PDB entry 1K9M | X-ray diffraction, 3.00 A resolution | chains A and M of the 30 polymer chains in the assembly

# Chain A
Molecule: 23S RRNA
Source organism: Haloarcula marismortui
Sequence (2922 nucleotides; each row starts with the number of its first residue):
     2 UUGGCUACUA UGCCAGCUGG UGGAUUGCUC GGCUCAGGCG CUGAUGAAGG ACGUGCCAAG
    62 CUGCGAUAAG CCAUGGGGAG CCGCACGGAG GCGAAGAACC AUGGAUUUCC GAAUGAGAAU
   122 CUCUCUAACA AUUGCUUCGC GCAAUGAGGA ACCCCGAGAA CUGAAACAUC UCAGUAUCGG
   182 GAGGAACAGA AAACGCAAUG UGAUGUCGUU AGUAACCGCG AGUGAACGCG AUACAGCCCA
   242 AACCGAAGCC CUCACGGGCA AUGUGGUGUC AGGGCUACCU CUCAUCAGCC GACCGUCUCG
   302 ACGAAGUCUC UUGGAACAGA GCGUGAUACA GGGUGACAAC CCCGUACUCG AGACCAGUAC
   362 GACGUGCGGU AGUGCCAGAG UAGCGGGGGU UGGAUAUCCC UCGCGAAUAA CGCAGGCAUC
   422 GACUGCGAAG GCUAAACACA ACCUGAGACC GAUAGUGAAC AAGUAGUGUG AACGAACGCU
   482 GCAAAGUACC CUCAGAAGGG AGGCGAAAUA GAGCAUGAAA UCAGUUGGCG AUCGAGCGAC
   542 AGGGCAUACA AGGUCCCUCG ACGAAUGACC GACGCGCGAG CGUCCAGUAA GACUCACGGG
   602 AAGCCGAUGU UCUGUCGUAC GUUUUGAAAA ACGAGCCAGG GAGUGUGUCU GCAUGGCAAG
   662 UCUAACCGGA GUAUCCGGGG AGGCACAGGG AAACCGACAU GGCCGCAGGG CUUUGCCCGA
   722 GGGCCGCCGU CUUCAAGGGC GGGGAGCCAU GUGGACACGA CCCGAAUCCG GACGAUCUAC
   782 GCAUGGACAA GAUGAAGCGU GCCGAAAGGC ACGUGGAAGU CUGUUAGAGU UGGUGUCCUA
   842 CAAUACCCUC UCGUGAUCUA UGUGUAGGGG UGAAAGGCCC AUCGAGUCCG GCAACAGCUG
   902 GUUCCAAUCG AAACAUGUCG AAGCAUGACC UCCGCCGAGG UAGUCUGUGA GGUAGAGCGA
   962 CCGAUUGGUG UGUCCGCCUC CGAGAGGAGU CGGCACACCU GUCAAACUCC AAACUUACAG
  1022 ACGCCGUUUG ACGCGGGGAU UCCGGUGCGC GGGGUAAGCC UGUGUACCAG GAGGGGAACA
  1082 ACCCAGAGAU AGGUUAAGGU CCCCAAGUGU GGAUUAAGUG UAAUCCUCUG AAGGUGGUCU
  1142 CGAGCCCUAG ACAGCCGGGA GGUGAGCUUA GAAGCAGCUA CCCUCUAAGA AAAGCGUAAC
  1202 AGCUUACCGG CCGAGGUUUG AGGCGCCCAA AAUGAUCGGG ACUCAAAUCC ACCACCGAGA
  1262 CCUGUCCGUA CCACUCAUAC UGGUAAUCGA GUAGAUUGGC GCUCUAAUUG GAUGGAAGUA
  1322 GGGGUGAAAA CUCCUAUGGA CCGAUUAGUG ACGAAAAUCC UGGCCAUAGU AGCAGCGAUA
  1382 GUCGGGUGAG AACCCCGACG GCCUAAUGGA UAAGGGUUCC UCAGCACUGC UGAUCAGCUG
  1442 AGGGUUAGCC GGUCCUAAGU CAUACCGCAA CUCGACUAUG ACGAAAUGGG AAACGGGUUA
  1502 AUAUUCCCGU GCCACUAUGC AGUGAAAGUU GACGCCCUGG GGUCGAUCAC GCUGGGCAUU
  1562 CGCCCAGUCG AACCGUCCAA CUCCGUGGAA GCCGUAAUGG CAGGAAGCGG ACGAACGGCG
  1622 GCAUAGGGAA ACGUGAUUCA ACCUGGGGCC CAUGAAAAGA CGAGCAUAGU GUCCGUACCG
  1682 AGAACCGACA CAGGUGUCCA UGGCGGCGAA AGCCAAGGCC UGUCGGGAGC AACCAACGUU
  1742 AGGGAAUUCG GCAAGUUAGU CCCGUACCUU CGGAAGAAGG GAUGCCUGCU CCGGAACGGA
  1802 GCAGGUCGCA GUGACUCGGA AGCUCGGACU GUCUAGUAAC AACAUAGGUG ACCGCAAAUC
  1862 CGCAAGGACU CGUACGGUCA CUGAAUCCUG CCCAGUGCAG GUAUCUGAAC ACCUCGUACA
  1922 AGAGGACGAA GGACCUGUCA ACGGCGGGGG UAACUAUGAC CCUCUUAAGG UAGCGUAGUA
  1982 CCUUGCCGCA UCAGUAGCGG CUUGCAUGAA UGGAUUAACC AGAGCUUCAC UGUCCCAACG
  2042 UUGGGCCCGG UGAACUGUAC AUUCCAGUGC GGAGUCUGGA GACACCCAGG GGGAAGCGAA
  2102 GACCCUAUGG AGCUUUACUG CAGGCUGUCG CUGAGACGUG GUCGCCGAUG UGCAGCAUAG
  2162 GUAGGAGACA CUACACAGGU ACCCGCGCUA GCGGGCCACC GAGUCAACAG UGAAAUACUA
  2222 CCCGUCGGUG ACUGCGACUC UCACUCCGGG AGGAGGACAC CGAUAGCCGG GCAGUUUGAC
  2282 UGGGGCGGUA CGCGCUCGAA AAGAUAUCGA GCGCGCCCUA UGGCUAUCUC AGCCGGGACA
  2342 GAGACCCGGC GAAGAGUGCA AGAGCAAAAG AUAGCUUGAC AGUGUUCUUC CCAACGAGGA
  2402 ACGCUGACGC GAAAGCGUGG UCUAGCGAAC CAAUUAGCCU GCUUGAUGCG GGCAAUUGAU
  2462 GACAGAAAAG CUACCCUAGG GAUAACAGAG UCGUCACUCG CAAGAGCACA UAUCGACCGA
  2522 GUGGCUUGCU ACCUCGAUGU CGGUUCCCUC CAUCCUGCCC GUGCAGAAGC GGGCAAGGGU
  2582 GAGGUUGUUC GCCUAUUAAA GGAGGUCGUG AGCUGGGUUU AGACCGUCGU GAGACAGGUC
  2642 GGCUGCUAUC UACUGGGUGU GUAAUGGUGU CUGACAAGAA CGACCGUAUA GUACGAGAGG
  2702 AACUACGGUU GGUGGCCACU GGUGUACCGG UUGUUCGAGA GAGCACGUGC CGGGUAGCCA
  2762 CGCCACACGG GGUAAGAGCU GAACGCAUCU AAGCUCGAAA CCCACUUGGA AAAGAGACAC
  2822 CGCCGAGGUC CCGCGUACAA GACGCGGUCG AUAGACUCGG GGUGUGCGCG UCGAGGUAAC
  2882 GAGACGUUAA GCCCACGAGC ACUAACAGAC CAAAGCCAUC AU
Not modelled in the structure: 2-9, 126-127, 715, 971-998, 1560, 1952-1963, 2137-2236, 2339-2343, 2665-2666, 2915-2923
Construct notes: conflict C560 (U3155 in 3377779)
Covalently attached groups: tylosin (TYK) linked to A2103
Bound ions: Mg2+ site 1 near G28 (its only coordinating residue here); Na+ site 1: C40, G41; Na+ site 2: G56, A59, G61; Na+ site 3: G66, U107, U108; Mg2+ site 2 near U115 (its only coordinating residue here); Na+ site 4: C141, G142; Na+ site 5 near U146 (its only coordinating residue here); Mg2+ site 3: C162, U2276; K+ site 1: C162, U163, U172; Mg2+ site 4: A165, A167, C168; Na+ site 6: A165, A166, A167; Mg2+ site 5: A166, G219; 60 more Na+ sites not listed; 99 more Mg2+ sites not listed; 1 more K+ sites not listed
Residues lining bound ligands: tylosin (TYK): C839, A841, A843, A844, U845, G2099, A2100, G2102, A2538, G2540, G2646

# Chain M
Protein: Ribosomal protein L15
Source organism: Haloarcula marismortui
UniProtKB: P12737 (RL15_HALMA); numbering as in UniProt (aligned over 1-164)
Amino-acid sequence (164 residues; numbered 1 to 164; the number before each row is that of its first residue):
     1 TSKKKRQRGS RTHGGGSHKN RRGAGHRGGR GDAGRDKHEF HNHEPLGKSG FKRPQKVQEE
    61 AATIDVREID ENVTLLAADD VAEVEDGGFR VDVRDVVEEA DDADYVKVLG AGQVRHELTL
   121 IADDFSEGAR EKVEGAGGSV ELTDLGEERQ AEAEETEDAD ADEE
Not modelled in the structure: 84-88, 151-164
Bound ions: Na+ site 1: Gly-14 (shared with A1296(A) of chain A); Na+ site 2: Ala-33, Glu-39; Na+ site 3: Asp-36 (shared with G2466(A) of chain A)

# Interface between chain A and chain M
Pairs across the interface (176):
  G164(A) with Arg-30(M), phosphate contact
  A165(A) with Gly-29(M), phosphate contact; Arg-30(M), hydrogen bond to the phosphate; Ala-33(M), phosphate contact
  A166(A) with Ala-24(M), base contact; Gly-25(M), hydrogen bond to the base; Gly-28(M), base contact; Gly-29(M), hydrogen bond to the base; Ala-33(M), sugar contact; Gly-34(M), hydrogen bond to the phosphate; His-38(M), base contact
  G196(A) with Lys-56(M), hydrogen bond to the sugar
  C197(A) with Lys-56(M), phosphate contact
  U214(A) with Gln-55(M), sugar contact
  A215(A) with Lys-52(M), salt bridge to the phosphate; Gln-55(M), sugar contact
  A216(A) with Lys-52(M), salt bridge to the phosphate
  C220(A) with Lys-48(M), sugar contact
  G221(A) with Arg-35(M), phosphate contact; Leu-46(M), phosphate contact; Gly-47(M), hydrogen bond to the phosphate
  A222(A) with Asp-32(M), hydrogen bond to the phosphate; Arg-35(M), salt bridge to the phosphate
  G223(A) with Gly-31(M), phosphate contact; Asp-32(M), hydrogen bond to the phosphate
  A226(A) with Gln-55(M), base contact
  G416(A) with Lys-56(M), phosphate contact
  G417(A) with Lys-56(M), salt bridge to the phosphate
  U623(A) with Arg-11(M), hydrogen bond to the phosphate
  U624(A) with Arg-11(M), salt bridge to the phosphate; His-18(M), salt bridge to the phosphate; Lys-19(M), hydrogen bond to the phosphate
  U625(A) with Lys-19(M), salt bridge to the phosphate
  G644(A) with Lys-4(M), sugar contact; Arg-8(M), salt bridge to the phosphate; Thr-12(M), base contact; His-13(M), hydrogen bond to the base; Arg-21(M), hydrogen bond to the base
  U645(A) with Lys-4(M), salt bridge to the phosphate
  C687(A) with Glu-99(M), base contact
  A688(A) with Asp-65(M), hydrogen bond to the base; Arg-67(M), salt bridge to the phosphate; Leu-109(M), base contact; Ala-111(M), base contact
  A692(A) with Gly-50(M), sugar contact; Phe-51(M), hydrogen bond to the sugar
  A693(A) with Phe-51(M), sugar contact; Arg-53(M), phosphate contact
  A694(A) with Arg-53(M), salt bridge to the phosphate
  G697(A) with Thr-63(M), base contact; Lys-107(M), salt bridge to the phosphate; Leu-109(M), base contact; Ser-126(M), phosphate contact; Glu-127(M), hydrogen bond to the phosphate
  A698(A) with Leu-109(M), phosphate contact; Gly-110(M), hydrogen bond to the phosphate; Ala-111(M), sugar contact; Ser-126(M), hydrogen bond to the phosphate; Gly-128(M), phosphate contact
  C699(A) with Gly-110(M), phosphate contact; Ala-111(M), phosphate contact; Gly-112(M), hydrogen bond to the phosphate; Lys-132(M), salt bridge to the phosphate
  A700(A) with Asp-70(M), hydrogen bond to the base; Glu-71(M), base contact; Gly-112(M), phosphate contact; Gln-113(M), hydrogen bond to the base; Val-114(M), base contact; Arg-115(M), base contact
  U701(A) with Gln-113(M), hydrogen bond to the phosphate; Arg-115(M), salt bridge to the phosphate
  G745(A) with Arg-67(M), base contact; Glu-71(M), hydrogen bond to the base
  G754(A) with Lys-3(M), phosphate contact; Lys-4(M), salt bridge to the phosphate
  G755(A) with Lys-3(M), salt bridge to the phosphate
  C757(A) with Arg-27(M), phosphate contact; Gly-31(M), phosphate contact
  A758(A) with Arg-27(M), salt bridge to the phosphate; Arg-30(M), phosphate contact; Gly-31(M), hydrogen bond to the phosphate
  C759(A) with Arg-30(M), salt bridge to the phosphate
  A761(A) with Arg-30(M), salt bridge to the phosphate
  C762(A) with Arg-21(M), hydrogen bond to the base
  C896(A) with Arg-30(M), hydrogen bond to the phosphate
  A897(A) with Gly-23(M), phosphate contact; Ala-24(M), hydrogen bond to the phosphate; Arg-30(M), salt bridge to the phosphate
  G898(A) with Arg-22(M), phosphate contact; Gly-23(M), hydrogen bond to the phosphate; Ala-24(M), phosphate contact; Gly-25(M), hydrogen bond to the phosphate; His-26(M), phosphate contact
  C899(A) with Arg-22(M), salt bridge to the phosphate
  U900(A) with Lys-19(M), salt bridge to the phosphate; Arg-22(M), salt bridge to the phosphate
  G901(A) with His-18(M), salt bridge to the phosphate; Lys-19(M), phosphate contact
  G902(A) with Arg-11(M), salt bridge to the phosphate; His-18(M), salt bridge to the phosphate
  U903(A) with Arg-11(M), salt bridge to the phosphate; Thr-12(M), base contact; His-13(M), sugar contact; His-18(M), base contact
  U904(A) with Gln-7(M), phosphate contact; Arg-8(M), hydrogen bond to the base; Gly-9(M), hydrogen bond to the phosphate; Ser-10(M), hydrogen bond to the phosphate; Arg-11(M), hydrogen bond to the phosphate
  C905(A) with Lys-5(M), hydrogen bond to the base; Arg-6(M), base contact; Arg-8(M), sugar contact
  C906(A) with Arg-6(M), base contact
  G918(A) with His-38(M), hydrogen bond to the base; Phe-40(M), sugar contact
  U919(A) with Lys-37(M), hydrogen bond to the phosphate; His-38(M), base contact
  C920(A) with Lys-37(M), salt bridge to the phosphate
  G924(A) with Gly-25(M), hydrogen bond to the sugar; His-38(M), base contact
  C925(A) with Gly-25(M), phosphate contact; His-26(M), salt bridge to the phosphate; Gly-28(M), sugar contact; His-38(M), sugar contact; Glu-39(M), hydrogen bond to the sugar
  A926(A) with His-38(M), sugar contact; Glu-39(M), sugar contact; His-41(M), hydrogen bond to the base
  U927(A) with His-41(M), hydrogen bond to the sugar; Asn-42(M), sugar contact
  G1039(A) with Lys-3(M), sugar contact
  U1041(A) with Gly-14(M), sugar contact; Gly-15(M), sugar contact; Gly-16(M), phosphate contact
  U1042(A) with Ser-17(M), hydrogen bond to the phosphate; Asn-20(M), hydrogen bond to the phosphate
  A1294(A) with Gly-16(M), phosphate contact
  G1295(A) with Thr-12(M), hydrogen bond to the phosphate; Gly-14(M), hydrogen bond to the phosphate; Gly-15(M), hydrogen bond to the phosphate; Gly-16(M), hydrogen bond to the phosphate
  A1296(A) with Lys-3(M), salt bridge to the phosphate
  U1297(A) with Lys-3(M), salt bridge to the phosphate
  U1298(A) with Arg-6(M), hydrogen bond to the base
  G1299(A) with Thr-1(M), phosphate contact; Arg-6(M), hydrogen bond to the base
  G1300(A) with Thr-1(M), hydrogen bond to the base
  C1301(A) with Lys-5(M), base contact
  G1302(A) with Lys-5(M), hydrogen bond to the base
  C1353(A) with Lys-5(M), hydrogen bond to the base
  G1354(A) with Lys-5(M), hydrogen bond to the base; Arg-8(M), salt bridge to the phosphate
  C2396(A) with Phe-40(M), sugar contact
  A2430(A) with Leu-46(M), sugar contact; Gly-47(M), hydrogen bond to the sugar
  C2431(A) with Gly-47(M), phosphate contact; Lys-48(M), hydrogen bond to the phosphate
  C2432(A) with Lys-48(M), salt bridge to the phosphate
  U2441(A) with Phe-51(M), sugar contact; Arg-53(M), hydrogen bond to the phosphate
  G2442(A) with Arg-53(M), salt bridge to the phosphate; Pro-54(M), sugar contact; Val-57(M), phosphate contact
  C2443(A) with Pro-54(M), base contact; Lys-56(M), hydrogen bond to the phosphate; Val-57(M), sugar contact
  U2444(A) with Lys-56(M), salt bridge to the phosphate
  G2452(A) with Phe-51(M), base contact
  G2453(A) with Gly-50(M), hydrogen bond to the phosphate; Phe-51(M), sugar contact
  C2454(A) with Ser-49(M), phosphate contact; Gly-50(M), hydrogen bond to the phosphate
  A2465(A) with Phe-40(M), base contact
  G2466(A) with Lys-37(M), salt bridge to the phosphate
  A2467(A) with Lys-37(M), salt bridge to the phosphate
  A2483(A) with Lys-19(M), base contact
Interface residues without a listed pair, chain A (90 interface residues in all): C696, U753, A907, A1040, C2440
Interface residues without a listed pair, chain M (74 interface residues in all): Ser-2, Asp-36, Phe-125, Ala-129

# Overview
The interface between chain A and chain M involves 90 residues on one side and 74 on the other, with 57
hydrogen bonds and 37 salt bridges. Polar pairs include A166(A)/Gly-25(M), A166(A)/Gly-29(M) and
G644(A)/His-13(M). Tylosin is covalently linked to A2103(A).
Chain A is 23S RRNA and chain M is Ribosomal protein L15, both from Haloarcula marismortui; the structure,
Co-crystal structure of tylosin bound to the 50S ribosomal subunit of Haloarcula marismortui, was determined
by X-ray diffraction, deposited together with 1K8A, 1KD1 and 1M1K.
